Entry 3UH1 (X-ray diffraction, 2.17 A resolution); this record covers chain A.

== Chain A ==
Protein: Saccharopine dehydrogenase [NAD+, L-lysine-forming]
From: Saccharomyces cerevisiae
Notes: EC 1.5.1.7
UniProtKB: P38998 (LYS1_YEAST); residue numbers follow UniProt; this construct covers 1-373
Amino-acid sequence (373 residues; numbered 1 to 373; the number before each row is that of its first residue):
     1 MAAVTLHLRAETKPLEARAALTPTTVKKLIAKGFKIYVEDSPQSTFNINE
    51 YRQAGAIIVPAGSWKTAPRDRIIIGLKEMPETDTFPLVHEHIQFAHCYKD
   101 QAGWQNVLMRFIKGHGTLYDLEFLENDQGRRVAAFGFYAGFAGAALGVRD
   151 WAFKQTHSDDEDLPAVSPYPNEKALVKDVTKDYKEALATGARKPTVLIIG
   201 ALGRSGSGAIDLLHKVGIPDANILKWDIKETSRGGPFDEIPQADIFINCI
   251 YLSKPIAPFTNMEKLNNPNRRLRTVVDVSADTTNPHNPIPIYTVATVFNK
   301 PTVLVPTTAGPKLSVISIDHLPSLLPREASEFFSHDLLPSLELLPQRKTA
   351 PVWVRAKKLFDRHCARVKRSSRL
Not modelled in the structure: 1-2, 370-373
Sequence notes: engineered mutation Ser205 (Cys in P38998)
Ligand contacts:
  - NADH (NAI; 1,4-dihydronicotinamide adenine dinucleotide): Lys99, Phe135, Gly136, Ala139, Ile199, Gly200, Leu202, Gly203, Arg204, Ser205, Asp227, Ile228, Thr231, Cys249, Ile250, Tyr251, Ile256, Phe259, Val278, Ser279, Ala280, Ile318, Asp319, His320, Leu321, Pro322
  - N-(5-amino-5-carboxypentyl)glutamic acid (SHR): Arg18, Lys77, Phe94, His96, Lys99, Gln101, Glu122, Arg131, Ala133, Ala134, Phe135, Gly136, Ser279, Ala280, Asp281, Asp319, His320, Pro322
Curated features (UniProtKB/Swiss-Prot):
  - motif: Ser371 to Leu373 (Microbody targeting signal)
  - active site: Lys77 (Proton acceptor), His96 (Proton donor)
  - binding site (L-saccharopine): Arg18, Lys77, Gln101, Arg131, Phe135, Ser279 to Asp281
  - binding site (NAD(+)): Arg130, Gly203, Arg204, Asp227, Thr231, Tyr251, Val278, Ile318 to Leu321
  - modified residue: Ala2 (N-acetylalanine)

== In short ==
Bound to chain A: NADH and N-(5-amino-5-carboxypentyl)glutamic acid. From UniProt: active-site residues Lys77
and His96, 8 L-saccharopine-binding residues and 11 NAD+-binding residues.
Chain A is Saccharopine dehydrogenase [NAD+, L-lysine-forming] (Saccharomyces cerevisiae); the structure,
Crystal Structure of Saccharopine Dehydrogenase from Saccharomyces cerevisiae with bound saccharopine and
NADH, was determined by X-ray diffraction together with 3UGK and 3UHA from the same study.
